PDB entry 9D47 | electron microscopy, 2.62 A resolution | chains C and X of the 12 polymer chains in the assembly

== Chain C (and X) ==
Protein: Fatty acid synthase subunit alpha
Organism: Candida albicans
Notes: EC 2.3.1.86, 1.1.1.100, 2.3.1.41; chain X of this document is another copy of the same molecule, construct and numbering; everything in this record applies to it too
Reference sequence: P43098 (FAS2_CANAX); residues 1-1885 here = UniProt positions 1-1885
Amino-acid sequence (1885 residues; each row starts with the number of its first residue):
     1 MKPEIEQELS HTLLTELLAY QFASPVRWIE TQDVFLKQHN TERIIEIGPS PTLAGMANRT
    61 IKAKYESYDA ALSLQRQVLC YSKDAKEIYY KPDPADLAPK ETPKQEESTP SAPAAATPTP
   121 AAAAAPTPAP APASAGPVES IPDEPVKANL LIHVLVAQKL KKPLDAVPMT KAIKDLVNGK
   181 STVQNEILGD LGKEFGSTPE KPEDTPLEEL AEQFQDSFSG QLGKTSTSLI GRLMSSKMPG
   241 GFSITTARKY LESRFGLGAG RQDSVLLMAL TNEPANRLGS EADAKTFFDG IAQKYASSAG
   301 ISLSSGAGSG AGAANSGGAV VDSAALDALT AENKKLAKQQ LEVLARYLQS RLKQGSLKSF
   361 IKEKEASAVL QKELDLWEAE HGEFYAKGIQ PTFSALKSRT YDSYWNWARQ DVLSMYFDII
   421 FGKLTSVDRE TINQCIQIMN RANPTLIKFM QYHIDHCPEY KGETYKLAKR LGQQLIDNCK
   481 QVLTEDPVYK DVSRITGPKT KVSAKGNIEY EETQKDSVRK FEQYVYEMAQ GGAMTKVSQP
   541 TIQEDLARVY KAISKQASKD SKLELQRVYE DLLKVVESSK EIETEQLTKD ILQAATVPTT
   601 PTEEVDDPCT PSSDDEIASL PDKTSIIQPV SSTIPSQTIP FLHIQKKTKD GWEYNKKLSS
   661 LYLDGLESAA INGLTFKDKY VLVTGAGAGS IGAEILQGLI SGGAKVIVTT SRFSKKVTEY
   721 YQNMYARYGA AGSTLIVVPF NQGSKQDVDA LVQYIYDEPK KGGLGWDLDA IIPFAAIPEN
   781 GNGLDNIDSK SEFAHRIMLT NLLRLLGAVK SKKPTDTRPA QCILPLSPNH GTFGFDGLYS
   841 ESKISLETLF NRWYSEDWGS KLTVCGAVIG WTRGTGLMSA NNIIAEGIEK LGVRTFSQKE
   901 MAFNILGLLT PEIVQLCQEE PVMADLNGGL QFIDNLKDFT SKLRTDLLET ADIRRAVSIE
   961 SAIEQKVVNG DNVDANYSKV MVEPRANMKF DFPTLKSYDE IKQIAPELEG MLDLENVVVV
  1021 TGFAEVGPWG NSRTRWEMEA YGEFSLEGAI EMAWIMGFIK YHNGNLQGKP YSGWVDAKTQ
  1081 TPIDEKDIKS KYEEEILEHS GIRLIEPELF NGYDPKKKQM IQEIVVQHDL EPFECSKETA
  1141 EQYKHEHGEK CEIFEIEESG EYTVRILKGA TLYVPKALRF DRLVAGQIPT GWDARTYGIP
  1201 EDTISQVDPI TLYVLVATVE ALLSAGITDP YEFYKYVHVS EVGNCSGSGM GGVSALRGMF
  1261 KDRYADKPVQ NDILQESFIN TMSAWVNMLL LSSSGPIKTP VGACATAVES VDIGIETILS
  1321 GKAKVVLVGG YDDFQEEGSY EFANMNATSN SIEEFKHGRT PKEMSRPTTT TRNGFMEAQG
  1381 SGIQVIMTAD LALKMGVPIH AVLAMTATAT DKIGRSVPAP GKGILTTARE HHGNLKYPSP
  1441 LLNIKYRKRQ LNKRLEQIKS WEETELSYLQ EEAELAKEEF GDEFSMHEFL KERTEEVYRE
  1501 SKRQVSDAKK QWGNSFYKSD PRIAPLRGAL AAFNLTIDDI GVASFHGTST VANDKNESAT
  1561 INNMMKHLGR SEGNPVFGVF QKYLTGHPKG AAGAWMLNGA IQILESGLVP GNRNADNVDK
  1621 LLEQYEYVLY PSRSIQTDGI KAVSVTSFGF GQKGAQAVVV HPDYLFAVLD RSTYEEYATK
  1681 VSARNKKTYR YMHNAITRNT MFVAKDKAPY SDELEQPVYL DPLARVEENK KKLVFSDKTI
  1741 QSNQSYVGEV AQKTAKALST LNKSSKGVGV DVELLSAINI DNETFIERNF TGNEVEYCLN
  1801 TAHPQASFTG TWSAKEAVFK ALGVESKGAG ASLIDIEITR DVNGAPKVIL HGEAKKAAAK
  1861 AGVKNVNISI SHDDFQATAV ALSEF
Unresolved in the structure: 93-332, 425-426, 537-627, 876-878, 971-978, 1434-1438, 1473-1484, 1747-1885
Residues lining bound ligands: Palmitoyl-CoA (PKZ): Val412, Leu413, Met415, Tyr416, Arg429, Thr431, Ile432, Cys435, Ile436, Met439, Phe449, Met450, His453, Ile454, Ala468, Leu471, Gly472, Gln474, Leu475, Asn478, Lys490, Val492, Arg519, Lys520, Glu522

== Interface between chain C and chain X ==
Pairs across the interface (366):
  Lys1116(C) - His1145(X)  hydrogen bond (backbone-side chain)
  Lys1117(C) - His1145(X)
  Lys1117(C) - Glu1146(X)
  Gln1119(C) - Glu1146(X)
  Gln1119(C) - Tyr1264(X)  hydrogen bond
  Met1120(C) - Arg1263(X)
  Met1120(C) - Tyr1264(X)
  Met1120(C) - Asp1266(X)
  Ile1121(C) - Ile1121(X)  hydrophobic
  Ile1121(C) - Tyr1173(X)  hydrophobic
  Ile1121(C) - Tyr1264(X)  hydrogen bond (backbone-backbone)
  Ile1121(C) - Ala1265(X)
  Gln1122(C) - Thr1139(X)
  Gln1122(C) - Tyr1143(X)  hydrogen bond
  Glu1123(C) - Lys1267(X)  salt bridge
  Ile1124(C) - Tyr1143(X)
  Gln1127(C) - Phe1133(X)
  His1128(C) - Glu1131(X)
  Leu1130(C) - Leu1130(X)  hydrophobic
  Glu1131(C) - His1128(X)
  Phe1133(C) - Gln1127(X)
  Thr1139(C) - Gln1122(X)
  Gln1142(C) - Lys1176(X)  hydrogen bond
  Gln1142(C) - Ala1177(X)  hydrogen bond (backbone-backbone)
  Tyr1143(C) - Gln1122(X)  hydrogen bond
  Tyr1143(C) - Ile1124(X)
  Tyr1143(C) - Val1174(X)  hydrophobic
  Tyr1143(C) - Pro1175(X)
  Tyr1143(C) - Lys1176(X)
  His1145(C) - Lys1116(X)  hydrogen bond (side chain-backbone)
  His1145(C) - Lys1117(X)
  His1145(C) - Ala1177(X)
  His1145(C) - Arg1179(X)  hydrogen bond
  Glu1146(C) - Lys1117(X)
  Glu1146(C) - Gln1119(X)
  Glu1146(C) - Pro1175(X)
  Glu1146(C) - Lys1176(X)
  Glu1146(C) - Ala1177(X)
  His1147(C) - Val1174(X)
  His1147(C) - Pro1175(X)  hydrogen bond (side chain-backbone)
  Ile1166(C) - Val1174(X)  hydrophobic
  Thr1171(C) - Pro1175(X)
  Leu1172(C) - Tyr1173(X)
  Leu1172(C) - Pro1175(X)
  Tyr1173(C) - Ile1121(X)  hydrophobic
  Tyr1173(C) - Leu1172(X)
  Tyr1173(C) - Tyr1173(X)  hydrogen bond (backbone-backbone)
  Tyr1173(C) - Pro1175(X)  hydrophobic
  Tyr1173(C) - Lys1267(X)
  Val1174(C) - Tyr1143(X)  hydrophobic
  Val1174(C) - His1147(X)
  Val1174(C) - Ile1166(X)  hydrophobic
  Pro1175(C) - Tyr1143(X)
  Pro1175(C) - Glu1146(X)
  Pro1175(C) - His1147(X)  hydrogen bond (backbone-side chain)
  Pro1175(C) - Thr1171(X)
  Pro1175(C) - Leu1172(X)
  Pro1175(C) - Tyr1173(X)  hydrophobic
  Lys1176(C) - Gln1142(X)  hydrogen bond
  Lys1176(C) - Tyr1143(X)
  Lys1176(C) - Glu1146(X)
  Lys1176(C) - Asp1266(X)  salt bridge
  Ala1177(C) - Gln1142(X)  hydrogen bond (backbone-backbone)
  Ala1177(C) - His1145(X)
  Ala1177(C) - Glu1146(X)
  Arg1179(C) - His1145(X)  hydrogen bond
  Tyr1231(C) - Ile1413(X)
  His1238(C) - Arg1429(X)
  Ser1240(C) - Thr1426(X)
  Met1250(C) - Phe1278(X)  hydrophobic
  Leu1256(C) - Leu1256(X)  hydrophobic
  Leu1256(C) - Phe1260(X)  hydrophobic
  Arg1257(C) - Phe1260(X)
  Met1259(C) - Glu1337(X)
  Met1259(C) - Glu1341(X)
  Phe1260(C) - Leu1256(X)  hydrophobic
  Phe1260(C) - Arg1257(X)
  Phe1260(C) - Phe1260(X)  hydrophobic
  Phe1260(C) - Lys1261(X)
  Phe1260(C) - Glu1337(X)
  Lys1261(C) - Phe1260(X)
  Lys1261(C) - Tyr1264(X)
  Arg1263(C) - Met1120(X)
  Arg1263(C) - Tyr1340(X)
  Arg1263(C) - Glu1341(X)  salt bridge
  Arg1263(C) - Asn1344(X)
  Tyr1264(C) - Gln1119(X)  hydrogen bond
  Tyr1264(C) - Met1120(X)
  Tyr1264(C) - Ile1121(X)  hydrogen bond (backbone-backbone)
  Tyr1264(C) - Lys1261(X)
  Ala1265(C) - Ile1121(X)
  Asp1266(C) - Met1120(X)
  Asp1266(C) - Lys1176(X)  salt bridge
  Lys1267(C) - Glu1123(X)  salt bridge
  Lys1267(C) - Tyr1173(X)  hydrogen bond
  Asn1271(C) - Glu1341(X)
  Asn1271(C) - Asn1344(X)
  Asn1271(C) - Met1345(X)
  Asp1272(C) - Met1345(X)
  Ile1273(C) - Glu1341(X)
  Leu1274(C) - Met1250(X)  hydrophobic
  Leu1274(C) - Gly1338(X)
  Leu1274(C) - Glu1341(X)
  Leu1274(C) - Phe1342(X)  hydrophobic
  Gln1275(C) - Met1345(X)
  Gln1275(C) - Val1417(X)
  Gln1275(C) - Pro1418(X)
  Phe1278(C) - Met1250(X)  hydrophobic
  Phe1278(C) - Phe1650(X)  hydrophobic
  Ile1279(C) - Ile1279(X)  hydrophobic
  Asn1280(C) - Val1301(X)
  Asn1280(C) - Phe1650(X)  hydrogen bond (side chain-backbone)
  Asn1280(C) - Gly1651(X)
  Asn1280(C) - Lys1653(X)
  Thr1281(C) - Val1417(X)
  Ala1284(C) - Gly1651(X)
  Trp1285(C) - Arg1415(X)
  Trp1285(C) - Val1417(X)
  Asn1287(C) - Thr1410(X)  hydrogen bond
  Asn1287(C) - Lys1412(X)
  Asn1287(C) - Ile1413(X)
  Asn1287(C) - Gln1652(X)
  Met1288(C) - Lys1412(X)
  Met1288(C) - Ile1413(X)
  Met1288(C) - Gly1414(X)  hydrogen bond (backbone-backbone)
  Met1288(C) - Arg1415(X)  hydrogen bond (backbone-side chain)
  Met1288(C) - Ser1416(X)
  Met1288(C) - Val1417(X)  hydrophobic
  Met1288(C) - Gln1652(X)
  Leu1289(C) - Arg1415(X)
  Ser1292(C) - Lys1412(X)
  Ser1292(C) - Ile1413(X)
  Ser1293(C) - Thr1410(X)  hydrogen bond (backbone-side chain)
  Ser1294(C) - Ala1409(X)
  Ser1294(C) - Thr1410(X)  hydrogen bond (side chain-backbone)
  Ser1294(C) - Asp1411(X)  hydrogen bond (side chain-backbone)
  Ser1294(C) - Gly1423(X)
  Ser1294(C) - Thr1426(X)
  Gly1295(C) - Thr1408(X)
  Gly1295(C) - Ala1409(X)
  Gly1295(C) - Thr1410(X)
  Pro1296(C) - Thr1408(X)
  Ile1297(C) - Glu1309(X)
  Ile1297(C) - Thr1408(X)  hydrogen bond (backbone-side chain)
  Ile1297(C) - Ala1409(X)
  Ile1297(C) - Thr1410(X)
  Ile1297(C) - Lys1653(X)
  Lys1298(C) - Glu1309(X)
  Lys1298(C) - Asp1312(X)  salt bridge
  Lys1298(C) - Ile1313(X)
  Lys1298(C) - Glu1316(X)  salt bridge
  Lys1298(C) - Thr1408(X)
  Lys1298(C) - Lys1653(X)
  Thr1299(C) - Thr1299(X)
  Thr1299(C) - Pro1300(X)
  Thr1299(C) - Val1301(X)  hydrogen bond (backbone-backbone)
  Thr1299(C) - Glu1309(X)  hydrogen bond (backbone-side chain)
  Thr1299(C) - Lys1653(X)  hydrogen bond
  Pro1300(C) - Thr1299(X)
  Val1301(C) - Ile1279(X)  hydrophobic
  Val1301(C) - Asn1280(X)
  Val1301(C) - Thr1299(X)  hydrogen bond (backbone-backbone)
  Val1301(C) - Val1301(X)  hydrophobic
  Ala1303(C) - Asn1280(X)
  Glu1309(C) - Ile1297(X)
  Glu1309(C) - Lys1298(X)
  Glu1309(C) - Thr1299(X)  hydrogen bond (side chain-backbone)
  Asp1312(C) - Lys1298(X)  salt bridge
  Asp1312(C) - Lys1322(X)  salt bridge
  Ile1313(C) - Lys1298(X)
  Glu1316(C) - Lys1298(X)  salt bridge
  Glu1316(C) - Thr1317(X)
  Glu1316(C) - Ser1320(X)  hydrogen bond
  Glu1316(C) - Lys1322(X)  salt bridge
  Thr1317(C) - Glu1316(X)
  Ser1320(C) - Glu1316(X)  hydrogen bond
  Lys1322(C) - Asp1312(X)  salt bridge
  Lys1322(C) - Glu1316(X)  salt bridge
  Lys1322(C) - Thr1406(X)  hydrogen bond (side chain-backbone)
  Glu1337(C) - Phe1260(X)
  Gly1338(C) - Leu1274(X)
  Tyr1340(C) - Arg1263(X)
  Glu1341(C) - Met1259(X)
  Glu1341(C) - Arg1263(X)  salt bridge
  Glu1341(C) - Ile1273(X)
  Glu1341(C) - Leu1274(X)
  Phe1342(C) - Leu1274(X)  hydrophobic
  Asn1344(C) - Arg1263(X)
  Asn1344(C) - Asn1271(X)
  Met1345(C) - Asn1271(X)
  Met1345(C) - Asp1272(X)
  Met1345(C) - Gln1275(X)
  Thr1406(C) - Lys1322(X)  hydrogen bond (backbone-side chain)
  Thr1408(C) - Gly1295(X)
  Thr1408(C) - Pro1296(X)
  Thr1408(C) - Ile1297(X)  hydrogen bond (side chain-backbone)
  Thr1408(C) - Lys1298(X)
  Ala1409(C) - Ser1294(X)
  Ala1409(C) - Gly1295(X)
  Ala1409(C) - Ile1297(X)
  Thr1410(C) - Asn1287(X)  hydrogen bond
  Thr1410(C) - Ser1293(X)  hydrogen bond (side chain-backbone)
  Thr1410(C) - Ser1294(X)  hydrogen bond (backbone-side chain)
  Thr1410(C) - Gly1295(X)
  Thr1410(C) - Ile1297(X)
  Asp1411(C) - Ser1294(X)  hydrogen bond (backbone-side chain)
  Asp1411(C) - Tyr1710(X)  hydrogen bond (backbone-side chain)
  Asp1411(C) - Tyr1719(X)  hydrogen bond (backbone-side chain)
  Lys1412(C) - Met1288(X)
  Lys1412(C) - Ser1292(X)
  Lys1412(C) - Tyr1710(X)
  Lys1412(C) - Asp1712(X)  salt bridge
  Lys1412(C) - Glu1715(X)  salt bridge
  Lys1412(C) - Tyr1719(X)
  Ile1413(C) - Tyr1231(X)
  Ile1413(C) - Asn1287(X)
  Ile1413(C) - Met1288(X)
  Ile1413(C) - Ser1292(X)
  Ile1413(C) - Lys1705(X)
  Ile1413(C) - Asp1706(X)
  Ile1413(C) - Lys1707(X)
  Ile1413(C) - Ala1708(X)
  Gly1414(C) - Met1288(X)  hydrogen bond (backbone-backbone)
  Arg1415(C) - Trp1285(X)
  Arg1415(C) - Met1288(X)  hydrogen bond (side chain-backbone)
  Arg1415(C) - Leu1289(X)
  Arg1415(C) - Ala1704(X)
  Arg1415(C) - Lys1705(X)  hydrogen bond (side chain-backbone)
  Ser1416(C) - Met1288(X)
  Val1417(C) - Gln1275(X)
  Val1417(C) - Thr1281(X)
  Val1417(C) - Trp1285(X)
  Val1417(C) - Met1288(X)  hydrophobic
  Pro1418(C) - Gln1275(X)
  Lys1422(C) - Glu1715(X)
  Lys1422(C) - Gln1716(X)
  Lys1422(C) - Tyr1719(X)
  Gly1423(C) - Ser1294(X)
  Gly1423(C) - Tyr1719(X)
  Leu1425(C) - Gln1716(X)
  Leu1425(C) - Tyr1719(X)  hydrophobic
  Leu1425(C) - Leu1720(X)
  Thr1426(C) - Ser1240(X)
  Thr1426(C) - Ser1294(X)
  Thr1426(C) - Tyr1719(X)
  Ala1428(C) - Leu1720(X)
  Arg1429(C) - His1238(X)
  Arg1429(C) - Ser1240(X)  hydrogen bond
  Arg1429(C) - Tyr1719(X)
  Arg1429(C) - Leu1720(X)
  Arg1429(C) - Pro1722(X)
  Glu1430(C) - Leu1720(X)  hydrogen bond (backbone-backbone)
  Glu1430(C) - Pro1722(X)
  Glu1430(C) - Gln1741(X)  hydrogen bond (backbone-side chain)
  His1431(C) - Asp1721(X)  salt bridge
  His1431(C) - Pro1722(X)
  His1431(C) - Leu1723(X)
  His1431(C) - Gln1741(X)
  His1431(C) - Ser1742(X)  hydrogen bond (side chain-backbone)
  His1431(C) - Ser1745(X)  hydrogen bond
  His1431(C) - Tyr1746(X)
  His1432(C) - Gln1741(X)  hydrogen bond (backbone-side chain)
  Gly1433(C) - Gln1741(X)
  Ser1439(C) - Arg1493(X)
  Ser1439(C) - Glu1496(X)
  Pro1440(C) - Arg1493(X)
  Pro1440(C) - Glu1496(X)
  Leu1441(C) - Glu1496(X)  hydrogen bond (backbone-side chain)
  Leu1441(C) - Glu1500(X)
  Tyr1446(C) - Glu1465(X)
  Gln1450(C) - Trp1461(X)  hydrogen bond
  Gln1450(C) - Glu1465(X)  hydrogen bond
  Lys1453(C) - Trp1461(X)
  Arg1454(C) - Arg1454(X)
  Arg1454(C) - Gln1457(X)
  Gln1457(C) - Arg1454(X)
  Trp1461(C) - Gln1450(X)  hydrogen bond
  Trp1461(C) - Lys1453(X)
  Trp1461(C) - Trp1512(X)  hydrophobic
  Glu1465(C) - Tyr1446(X)
  Glu1465(C) - Gln1450(X)  hydrogen bond
  Glu1492(C) - Arg1522(X)  salt bridge
  Arg1493(C) - Ser1439(X)
  Arg1493(C) - Pro1440(X)
  Arg1493(C) - Arg1522(X)
  Glu1496(C) - Ser1439(X)  hydrogen bond
  Glu1496(C) - Pro1440(X)
  Glu1496(C) - Leu1441(X)
  Glu1496(C) - Arg1522(X)  salt bridge
  Arg1499(C) - Ser1519(X)  hydrogen bond (side chain-backbone)
  Arg1499(C) - Pro1521(X)
  Glu1500(C) - Leu1441(X)
  Glu1500(C) - Gln1511(X)
  Glu1500(C) - Trp1512(X)
  Arg1503(C) - Gln1511(X)
  Arg1503(C) - Ser1519(X)  hydrogen bond
  Gln1504(C) - Gln1511(X)  hydrogen bond (backbone-side chain)
  Asp1507(C) - Gln1511(X)
  Gln1511(C) - Glu1500(X)
  Gln1511(C) - Arg1503(X)
  Gln1511(C) - Gln1504(X)
  Gln1511(C) - Asp1507(X)
  Trp1512(C) - Trp1461(X)  hydrophobic
  Trp1512(C) - Glu1500(X)
  Ser1519(C) - Arg1499(X)  hydrogen bond (backbone-side chain)
  Ser1519(C) - Arg1503(X)
  Pro1521(C) - Arg1499(X)
  Pro1521(C) - Pro1722(X)
  Pro1521(C) - Leu1723(X)  hydrophobic
  Arg1522(C) - Glu1492(X)  salt bridge
  Arg1522(C) - Arg1493(X)
  Arg1522(C) - Glu1496(X)  salt bridge
  Arg1522(C) - Tyr1746(X)  hydrogen bond
  Asn1563(C) - Gln1716(X)  hydrogen bond
  Asn1563(C) - Leu1720(X)
  His1567(C) - Leu1720(X)  hydrogen bond (side chain-backbone)
  His1567(C) - Gln1741(X)
  Phe1650(C) - Phe1278(X)  hydrophobic
  Phe1650(C) - Asn1280(X)  hydrogen bond (backbone-side chain)
  Gly1651(C) - Asn1280(X)
  Gly1651(C) - Ala1284(X)
  Gln1652(C) - Asn1287(X)
  Gln1652(C) - Met1288(X)
  Lys1653(C) - Asn1280(X)
  Lys1653(C) - Ile1297(X)
  Lys1653(C) - Lys1298(X)
  Lys1653(C) - Thr1299(X)  hydrogen bond
  Ala1704(C) - Arg1415(X)
  Lys1705(C) - Ile1413(X)
  Lys1705(C) - Arg1415(X)  hydrogen bond (backbone-side chain)
  Asp1706(C) - Ile1413(X)
  Lys1707(C) - Ile1413(X)
  Ala1708(C) - Ile1413(X)  hydrophobic
  Tyr1710(C) - Asp1411(X)  hydrogen bond (side chain-backbone)
  Tyr1710(C) - Lys1412(X)
  Asp1712(C) - Lys1412(X)  salt bridge
  Glu1715(C) - Lys1412(X)  salt bridge
  Glu1715(C) - Lys1422(X)
  Gln1716(C) - Lys1422(X)
  Gln1716(C) - Asn1563(X)  hydrogen bond
  Tyr1719(C) - Asp1411(X)  hydrogen bond (side chain-backbone)
  Tyr1719(C) - Lys1422(X)
  Tyr1719(C) - Gly1423(X)
  Tyr1719(C) - Arg1429(X)  hydrogen bond (backbone-side chain)
  Leu1720(C) - Leu1425(X)  hydrophobic
  Leu1720(C) - Ala1428(X)
  Leu1720(C) - Arg1429(X)
  Leu1720(C) - Glu1430(X)  hydrogen bond (backbone-backbone)
  Leu1720(C) - Asn1563(X)
  Leu1720(C) - His1567(X)  hydrogen bond (backbone-side chain)
  Asp1721(C) - His1431(X)  salt bridge
  Pro1722(C) - Arg1429(X)
  Pro1722(C) - Glu1430(X)
  Pro1722(C) - His1431(X)
  Pro1722(C) - Pro1521(X)
  Leu1723(C) - His1431(X)
  Leu1723(C) - Pro1521(X)  hydrophobic
  Gln1741(C) - Glu1430(X)  hydrogen bond (side chain-backbone)
  Gln1741(C) - His1431(X)
  Gln1741(C) - His1432(X)  hydrogen bond (side chain-backbone)
  Gln1741(C) - Gly1433(X)
  Gln1741(C) - His1567(X)
  Ser1742(C) - His1431(X)  hydrogen bond (backbone-side chain)
  Ser1745(C) - His1431(X)  hydrogen bond
  Tyr1746(C) - His1431(X)
  Tyr1746(C) - Arg1522(X)  hydrogen bond
Also at the interface, not in a pair above, chain C (159 interface residues in all): Asp1129, Pro1132, Leu1178, Gly1249, Val1253, Leu1290, Gly1302, Asp1520, Asn1743
Also at the interface, not in a pair above, chain X (159 interface residues in all): Pro1132, Leu1178, Val1253, Glu1276, Leu1290, Gly1302, Ala1303, Lys1518, Asp1520, Asn1743

== In short ==
The chain C/chain X interface involves 159 residues from each chain; the contacts include 78 hydrogen bonds
and 24 salt bridges. Polar pairs include Glu1123(C)-Lys1267(X), Lys1176(C)-Asp1266(X) and
Arg1263(C)-Glu1341(X). Bound to chain C: Palmitoyl-CoA.
Both chains are Fatty acid synthase subunit alpha (Candida albicans). Entry 9D47 (Atomic model of Candida
albicans Fatty Acid Synthase (FAS) in complex with Palmitoyl-CoA (in vitro binding)) was determined by
electron microscopy together with 9D49, 9P4V, 9P4W, 9D48 and 9D4A from the same study.
